4HQM - chains A and B; structure by X-ray diffraction, 2.55 A resolution.

== Chain A (and B) ==
Molecule: QsrR protein
From: Staphylococcus aureus
Notes: chain B of this document is another copy of the same molecule, construct and numbering; everything in this record applies to it too
UniProtKB: I3FJN1 (I3FJN1_STAAU); residue numbers follow UniProt; this construct covers 1-112
Sequence (115 residues; each row starts with the number of its first residue; numbers below 1 keep their minus sign (Ser-2 is residue -2)):
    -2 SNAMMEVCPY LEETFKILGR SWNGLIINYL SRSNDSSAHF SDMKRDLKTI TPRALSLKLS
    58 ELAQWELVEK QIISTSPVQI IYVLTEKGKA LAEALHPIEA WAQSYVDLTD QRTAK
Disordered / not traced: -2 to 3, 103-112 (chain B: -2 to 3, 104-112)
Differences from the reference sequence: expression tag (-2 to 0)
Glycans and other covalent adducts: 2-methylnaphthalene-1,4-diol (17Z) linked to Cys5
Residues lining bound ligands:
  - 2-methylnaphthalene-1,4-diol (17Z), molecule 1: Pro6, Leu8, Glu9
  - 2-methylnaphthalene-1,4-diol (17Z), molecule 2: Gly21, Leu22, Asn25, Leu92, Glu96
Reported in the primary citation:
  - binding site for 2-methylnaphthalene-1,4-diol: Cys5, Glu9, Gly21, Leu22, Asn25, Glu96
  - conformationally variable residues (domain motion): Arg50
  - post-translational modification sites: Cys5

== Interface between chain A and chain B ==
Residue-residue contacts (47; chain A residue first):
  Val4(A) with Glu96(B); Gln100(B)
  Tyr7(A) with Trp98(B), hydrophobic
  Leu8(A) with Ile95(B); Ala99(B), hydrophobic
  Glu9(A) with Leu15(B); Gly16(B); Arg17(B); Ser18(B)
  Thr11(A) with Trp98(B)
  Phe12(A) with Phe12(B); Leu15(B), hydrophobic; Gly16(B); Leu92(B), hydrophobic; Ile95(B), hydrophobic
  Lys13(A) with Gly16(B)
  Leu15(A) with Phe12(B)
  Gly16(A) with Glu9(B); Phe12(B); Lys13(B)
  Arg17(A) with Glu9(B)
  Ser18(A) with Glu9(B)
  Glu83(A) with Tyr102(B), hydrogen bond (backbone-side chain)
  Lys84(A) with Trp98(B), hydrogen bond (backbone-side chain); Tyr102(B)
  Ala87(A) with Trp98(B); Tyr102(B)
  Leu88(A) with Ile95(B), hydrophobic; Trp98(B)
  Ala91(A) with Ile95(B), hydrophobic
  Leu92(A) with Ile95(B), hydrophobic
  Pro94(A) with Ala91(B); Pro94(B), hydrophobic
  Ile95(A) with Leu8(B); Ala91(B); Ile95(B), hydrophobic
  Trp98(A) with Tyr7(B), hydrophobic; Thr11(B); Lys84(B), hydrogen bond (side chain-backbone); Ala87(B); Leu88(B)
  Ala99(A) with Tyr7(B), hydrophobic; Leu8(B), hydrophobic
  Gln100(A) with Val4(B)
  Tyr102(A) with Glu83(B); Lys84(B); Ala87(B)
Interface residues without a listed pair, chain A (28 interface residues in all): Cys5, Leu22, Trp62, Leu64, Glu96
Interface residues without a listed pair, chain B (29 interface residues in all): Cys5, Leu22, Trp62, Leu64, Val103

== In short ==
Chain A and chain B form an interface of 28 and 29 residues respectively; the contacts include 3 hydrogen
bonds. Polar pairs include Glu83(A)-Tyr102(B) and Lys84(A)-Trp98(B). Ligands of chain A:
2-methylnaphthalene-1,4-diol. Covalently linked 2-methylnaphthalene-1,4-diol: at Cys5(A). The paper reports a
binding site for 2-methylnaphthalene-1,4-diol at Cys5(A), Glu9(A) and Gly21(A) among others; a modification
site at Cys5(A).
Chain A and chain B are both QsrR protein (Staphylococcus aureus); the structure, The crystal structure of
QsrR-menadione complex, was determined by X-ray diffraction together with 4HQE from the same study.
